Entry 7SCY (electron microscopy, 4.10 A resolution (low resolution: residue-level contacts below are approximate; hydrogen-bond / salt-bridge calls are withheld)); this record covers chains J and D of the 11 polymer chains in the assembly.

# Chain J
Molecule: 147-nt DNA strand
Sequence (147 nucleotides; row label = number of the first residue in the row; numbers below 1 keep their minus sign (DA-73 is residue -73)):
   -73 ATCGAGAATCCCGGTGCCGAGGCCGCTCAATTGGTCGTAGACAGCTCTAG
   -23 CACCGCTTAAACGCACGTACGCGCTGTCCCCCGCGTTTTAACCGCCAAGG
    27 GGATTACTCCCTAGTCTCCAGGCACGTGTCAGATATATACATCCGAT

# Chain D
Molecule: Histone H2B type 1-J
Source organism: Homo sapiens
UniProtKB: P06899 (H2B1J_HUMAN); residues 0-125 here correspond to UniProt positions 1-126 (UniProt number = residue number + 1)
Chain sequence (129 residues; numbered -3 to 125; the number before each row is that of its first residue; numbers below 1 keep their minus sign (Gly-3 is residue -3)):
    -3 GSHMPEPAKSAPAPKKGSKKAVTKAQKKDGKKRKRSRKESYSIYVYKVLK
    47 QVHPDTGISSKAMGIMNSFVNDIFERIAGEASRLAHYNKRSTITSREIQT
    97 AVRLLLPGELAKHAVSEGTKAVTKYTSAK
Not modelled in the structure: -3 to 31, 124-125
Sequence notes: expression tag (-3 to -1)
Curated features (UniProtKB/Swiss-Prot):
  - modified residue: Pro1 (N-acetylproline), Glu2 (ADP-ribosyl glutamic acid), Lys5 (N6-(2-hydroxyisobutyryl)lysine), Ser6 (ADP-ribosylserine), Lys11 (N6-(beta-hydroxybutyryl)lysine), Lys12 (N6-(2-hydroxyisobutyryl)lysine), Ser14 (Phosphoserine), Lys15 (N6-acetyllysine), Lys16 (N6-(beta-hydroxybutyryl)lysine), Lys20 (N6-(2-hydroxyisobutyryl)lysine), Lys23 (N6-(2-hydroxyisobutyryl)lysine), Lys24 (N6-(2-hydroxyisobutyryl)lysine), Lys34 (N6-(2-hydroxyisobutyryl)lysine), Glu35 (PolyADP-ribosyl glutamic acid), Ser36 (Phosphoserine), Lys43 (N6-(2-hydroxyisobutyryl)lysine), Lys46 (N6-(2-hydroxyisobutyryl)lysine), Lys57 (N6,N6-dimethyllysine), Arg79 (Dimethylated arginine), Lys85 (N6,N6,N6-trimethyllysine) and 6 more in UniProt
  - glycosylation: Ser112 (O-linked (GlcNAc) serine)
  - cross-link (Glycyl lysine isopeptide (Lys-Gly)): Lys5 (interchain with G-Cter in SUMO2), Lys20 (interchain with G-Cter in SUMO2), Lys34 (interchain with G-Cter in ubiquitin), Lys120 (interchain with G-Cter in ubiquitin)

# Chain J / chain D interface
Residue-residue contacts (16):
  DA-54(J) - Ile54(D)
  DA-54(J) - Ser55(D)
  DA-54(J) - Ser56(D)
  DG-53(J) - Tyr42(D)
  DG-53(J) - Gly53(D)
  DG-53(J) - Ile54(D)
  DG-52(J) - Tyr42(D)
  DA-45(J) - Arg33(D)
  DA-45(J) - Glu35(D)
  DA-35(J) - Ser87(D)
  DA-35(J) - Thr88(D)
  DG-34(J) - Arg86(D)
  DG-34(J) - Ser87(D)
  DG-34(J) - Thr88(D)
  DA-33(J) - Arg86(D)
  DT30(J) - Ser32(D)
Interface residues without a listed pair, chain J (10 interface residues in all): DG-55, DC-46
Interface residues without a listed pair, chain D (12 interface residues in all): Lys85

# Overview
The interface between chain J and chain D involves 10 residues on one side and 12 on the other.
Here chain J is a 147-nt DNA strand and chain D is Histone H2B type 1-J (Homo sapiens). Entry 7SCY (Nuc147
bound to single BRCT) was determined by electron microscopy together with 7SCZ from the same study.
